6CUE - chains D and H of the 24 polymer chains in the assembly; structure by electron microscopy, 4.00 A resolution.

# Chain D
Molecule: Envelope glycoprotein gp41
From: Human immunodeficiency virus 1
Reference sequence: Q2N0S7 (Q2N0S7_9HIV1); residues 512-664 here correspond to UniProt positions 509-661 (UniProt number = residue number - 3)
Chain sequence (153 residues; row label = number of the first residue in the row):
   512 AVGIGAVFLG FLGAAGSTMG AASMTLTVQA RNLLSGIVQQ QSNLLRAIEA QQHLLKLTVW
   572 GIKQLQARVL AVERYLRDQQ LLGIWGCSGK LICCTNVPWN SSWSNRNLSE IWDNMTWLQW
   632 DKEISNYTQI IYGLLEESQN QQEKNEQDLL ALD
Unresolved in the structure: 548-568
Cystine bridges: C598-C604
Differences from the reference sequence: conflict C605 (Thr602 in Q2N0S7)
What the authors report for this chain:
  - mutagenesis - V518L, V518M, V518W: decreased binding to VRC34.01
  - mutagenesis - V518A: unchanged binding to VRC34.01
  - post-translational modification sites: N611 (citing earlier work)

# Chain H
Molecule: vFP7.04 Heavy chain
From: Mus musculus
Chain sequence (118 residues; row label = number of the first residue in the row):
     1 QVQLQQSGAE LVRPGASVTL SCKASGYTFT DYEMHWVKQT PVHGLEWIGA IVPETGFTAY
    61 TQKFKGKAML TADKSSSTAY MELRSLTSED SAVYFCSRLR LYWYFDVWGT GTTVTVSS
Unresolved in the structure: 118
Cystine bridges: C22-C96

# Interface between chain D and chain H
Residue-residue contacts (19; chain D residue first):
  A512(D) with L99(H); R100(H); Y102(H), hydrogen bond (backbone-backbone); W103(H), hydrogen bond (backbone-backbone)
  V513(D) with L101(H); Y102(H)
  G514(D) with E33(H); L99(H)
  I515(D) with E33(H), hydrogen bond (backbone-side chain); A50(H); V52(H), hydrophobic; F57(H); T58(H); A59(H)
  G516(D) with E33(H), hydrogen bond (backbone-side chain); L101(H)
  A517(D) with L101(H)
  V518(D) with F57(H), hydrophobic
  F519(D) with F57(H), hydrophobic
Interface residues without a listed pair, chain D (9 interface residues in all): S528
Interface residues without a listed pair, chain H (14 interface residues in all): H35, I51, Y104

# Overview
Chain D and chain H form an interface of 9 and 14 residues respectively; the contacts include 4 hydrogen
bonds. Among the polar pairs are I515(D)-E33(H), G516(D)-E33(H) and A512(D)-Y102(H). From the paper: V518L,
V518M and V518W of chain D reduce binding to VRC34.01; a modification site at N611(D).
Chain D is Envelope glycoprotein gp41 (Human immunodeficiency virus 1) and chain H is vFP7.04 Heavy chain (Mus
musculus); the structure, Cryo-EM structure at 4.0 A resolution of vaccine-elicited antibody vFP7.04 in
complex with HIV-1 Env BG505 ..., was determined by electron microscopy (same publication as 6CUF).
